3FFD - chains A and P of the 3 polymer chains in the assembly; structure by X-ray diffraction, 2.00 A resolution.

Chain A:
Name: Monoclonal antibody, heavy chain, Fab fragment
Source organism: Mus musculus
Notes: antibody fragment or engineered binder
Amino-acid sequence (218 residues; numbered 1 to 218; the number before each row is that of its first residue):
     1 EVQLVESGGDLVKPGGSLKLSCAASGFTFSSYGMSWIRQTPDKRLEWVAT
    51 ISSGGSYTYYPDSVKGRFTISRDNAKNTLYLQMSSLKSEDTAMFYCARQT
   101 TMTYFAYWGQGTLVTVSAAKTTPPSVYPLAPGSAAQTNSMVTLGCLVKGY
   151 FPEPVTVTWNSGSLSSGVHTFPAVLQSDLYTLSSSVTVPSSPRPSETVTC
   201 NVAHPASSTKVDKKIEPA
Not modelled in the structure: 132-139
Cystine bridges: Cys22-Cys96, Cys145-Cys200

Chain P:
Name: Parathyroid hormone-related protein
Source organism: Homo sapiens
UniProt: P12272 (PTHR_HUMAN); residues 1-108 here correspond to UniProt positions 37-144 (UniProt number = residue number + 36)
Amino-acid sequence (108 residues; numbered 1 to 108; the number before each row is that of its first residue):
     1 AVSEHQLLHDKGKSIQDLRRRFFLHHLIAEIHTAEIRATSEVSPNSKPSP
    51 NTKNHPVRFGSDDEGRYLTQETNKVETYKEQPLKTPGKKKKGKPGKRKEQ
   101 EKKKRRTR
Not modelled in the structure: 1-13, 32-108
Swiss-Prot annotation at these positions:
  - region: Arg21 to His32 (Important for receptor binding)
  - motif: Thr72 to Lys93 (Nuclear localization signal)
What the authors report for this chain:
  - contacts within the chain: Phe23-Leu27 (hydrophobic contact)

Interface between chain A and chain P:
Pairs across the interface - 27 pairs, chain A then chain P:
  Ser31(A) with Ile28(P)
  Gly33(A) with Leu27(P)
  Thr50(A) with Leu27(P)
  Ser52(A) with Leu27(P); Glu30(P), hydrogen bond
  Ser53(A) with Leu27(P), hydrogen bond (backbone-backbone); Ile28(P), hydrogen bond (side chain-backbone); Glu30(P)
  Gly54(A) with Glu30(P), hydrogen bond (backbone-side chain)
  Gly55(A) with Glu30(P), hydrogen bond (backbone-side chain)
  Ser56(A) with Glu30(P), hydrogen bond
  Tyr57(A) with His26(P)
  Tyr59(A) with Phe23(P); His26(P), hydrogen bond; Leu27(P), hydrophobic
  Gln99(A) with Leu24(P), hydrogen bond (side chain-backbone); Leu27(P); Ile28(P)
  Thr101(A) with Leu24(P); Ile28(P)
  Met102(A) with Arg20(P), hydrogen bond (backbone-side chain); Leu24(P)
  Thr103(A) with Arg20(P), hydrogen bond; Leu24(P)
  Tyr104(A) with Arg20(P); Phe23(P), hydrophobic; Leu24(P), hydrophobic
Interface residues without a listed pair, chain A (18 interface residues in all): Tyr32, Ile51, Thr100
Interface residues without a listed pair, chain P (8 interface residues in all): Ile31
Interface features reported in the paper:
  - residue pairs: Ser52(A)-Glu30(P) (hydrogen bond), Gly54(A)-Glu30(P) (backbone contact), Tyr59(A)-Phe23(P) (hydrophobic contact), Tyr104(A)-Gln16(P)
  - epitope / paratope residues, chain A: Ser52(A), Gly54(A), Tyr59(A), Tyr104(A)
  - epitope / paratope residues, chain P: Gln16(P), Phe23(P), Leu24(P), Leu27(P), Ile28(P), Glu30(P)

In short:
18 residues of chain A and 8 residues of chain P are in contact; the contacts include 10 hydrogen bonds. Among
the polar pairs are Ser52(A)-Glu30(P), Ser53(A)-Ile28(P) and Gly54(A)-Glu30(P). The authors report a hydrogen
bond between Ser52(A) and Glu30(P); a backbone contact between Gly54(A) and Glu30(P); a hydrophobic contact
between Tyr59(A) and Phe23(P). The paper reports epitope/paratope residues Ser52(A), Gly54(A) and Gln16(P)
among others; contacts within the chain involving Leu27(P) and Phe23(P).
Here chain A is Monoclonal antibody, heavy chain, Fab fragment (Mus musculus) and chain P is Parathyroid
hormone-related protein (Homo sapiens). Entry 3FFD (Structure of parathyroid hormone-related protein complexed
to a neutralizing monoclonal antibody) was determined by X-ray diffraction.
